Entry 6N0G (electron microscopy, 3.60 A resolution); this record covers chains IA and IF of the 57 polymer chains in the assembly.

== Chain IA (and IF) ==
Molecule: Microcompartments protein
Source organism: Haliangium ochraceum (strain DSM 14365 / JCM 11303 / SMP-2)
Notes: chain IF of this document is another copy of the same molecule, construct and numbering; everything in this record applies to it too
Reference sequence: D0LID5 (D0LID5_HALO1); residues 1-99 here = UniProt positions 1-99
Chain sequence (99 residues; row label = number of the first residue in the row):
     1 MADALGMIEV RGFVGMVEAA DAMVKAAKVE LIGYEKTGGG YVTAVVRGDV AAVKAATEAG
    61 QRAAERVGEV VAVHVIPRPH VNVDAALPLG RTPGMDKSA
Unresolved in the structure: 1, 94-99
Curated features (UniProtKB/Swiss-Prot):
  - mutagenesis: K28 (K28A: Forms larger hexamer patches, increases hexamer stacking), R78 (R78A: Forms smaller hexamer patches)

== Chain IA / chain IF interface ==
Pairs across the interface - 45 pairs, chain IA then chain IF:
  L5(IA) - V17(IF)  hydrophobic
  M7(IA) - F13(IF)  hydrophobic
  M7(IA) - V14(IF)  hydrophobic
  M7(IA) - V17(IF)  hydrophobic
  E9(IA) - G12(IF)
  E9(IA) - F13(IF)  hydrogen bond (side chain-backbone)
  E9(IA) - V14(IF)
  E35(IA) - F13(IF)
  E35(IA) - Y34(IF)  hydrogen bond
  E35(IA) - K36(IF)  salt bridge
  K36(IA) - K36(IF)  hydrogen bond (backbone-side chain)
  T37(IA) - F13(IF)
  T37(IA) - G38(IF)
  T37(IA) - G40(IF)
  T37(IA) - V42(IF)
  G38(IA) - G39(IF)
  G38(IA) - G40(IF)  hydrogen bond (backbone-backbone)
  G39(IA) - G39(IF)
  Y41(IA) - R11(IF)  hydrogen bond
  Y41(IA) - G40(IF)
  T43(IA) - F13(IF)
  T43(IA) - V14(IF)
  A72(IA) - V67(IF)
  H74(IA) - V14(IF)
  H74(IA) - E18(IF)  salt bridge
  H74(IA) - V67(IF)
  I76(IA) - V17(IF)  hydrophobic
  I76(IA) - E18(IF)
  I76(IA) - D21(IF)
  R78(IA) - K25(IF)  hydrogen bond (backbone-side chain)
  P79(IA) - D21(IF)
  H80(IA) - D21(IF)  hydrogen bond (backbone-side chain)
  H80(IA) - V24(IF)
  H80(IA) - K25(IF)
  N82(IA) - V29(IF)
  N82(IA) - E30(IF)
  N82(IA) - L31(IF)
  V83(IA) - D21(IF)
  V83(IA) - V24(IF)  hydrophobic
  A86(IA) - L31(IF)
  L87(IA) - M16(IF)  hydrophobic
  L87(IA) - A20(IF)  hydrophobic
  L87(IA) - L31(IF)  hydrophobic
  L87(IA) - Y34(IF)  hydrophobic
  P88(IA) - Y34(IF)

== Overview ==
The chain IA/chain IF interface involves 21 residues from each chain, with 7 hydrogen bonds and 2 salt
bridges. Polar pairs include E35(IA)-K36(IF), H74(IA)-E18(IF) and E9(IA)-F13(IF). Curated annotation (UniProt)
lists 2 mutagenesis sites on chain IA.
Chain IA and chain IF are both Microcompartments protein (Haliangium ochraceum (strain DSM 14365 / JCM 11303 /
SMP-2)); the structure, Cryo-EM structure of the HO BMC shell: subregion classified for BMC-T: TS-TDTDTD, was
determined by electron microscopy together with 6MZU, 6MZV, 6MZX, 6MZY, 6N06, 6N07, 6N09 and 6N0F from the
same study.
